Entry 4Y78 (X-ray diffraction, 2.80 A resolution); this record covers chains F and G of the 34 polymer chains in the assembly.

[Chain F]
Name: Probable proteasome subunit alpha type-7
From: Saccharomyces cerevisiae (strain ATCC 204508 / S288c)
Notes: EC 3.4.25.1
Reference sequence: P21242 (PSA7_YEAST); residues -3 to 284 here correspond to UniProt positions 1-288 (UniProt number = residue number + 4)
Sequence (288 residues; numbered -3 to 284; the number before each row is that of its first residue; numbers below 1 keep their minus sign (Met-3 is residue -3)):
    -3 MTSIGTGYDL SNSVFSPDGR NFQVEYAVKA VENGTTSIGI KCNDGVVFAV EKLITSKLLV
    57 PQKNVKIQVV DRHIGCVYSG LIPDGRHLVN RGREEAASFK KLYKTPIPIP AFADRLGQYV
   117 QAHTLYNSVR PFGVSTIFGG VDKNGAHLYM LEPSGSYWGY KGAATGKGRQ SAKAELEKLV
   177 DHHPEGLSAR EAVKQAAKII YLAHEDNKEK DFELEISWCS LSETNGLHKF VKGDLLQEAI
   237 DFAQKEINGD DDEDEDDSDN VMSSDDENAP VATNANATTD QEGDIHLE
Unresolved in the structure: -3 to 1, 245-284
UniProt features mapped onto this chain:
  - modified residue: Thr-2 (N-acetylthreonine)

[Chain G]
Name: Proteasome subunit alpha type-1
From: Saccharomyces cerevisiae (strain ATCC 204508 / S288c)
Notes: EC 3.4.25.1
Reference sequence: P21243 (PSA1_YEAST); residues -8 to 243 here correspond to UniProt positions 1-252 (UniProt number = residue number + 9)
Sequence (252 residues; each row starts with the number of its first residue; numbers below 1 keep their minus sign (Met-8 is residue -8)):
    -8 MSGAAAASAA GYDRHITIFS PEGRLYQVEY AFKATNQTNI NSLAVRGKDC TVVISQKKVP
    52 DKLLDPTTVS YIFCISRTIG MVVNGPIPDA RNAALRAKAE AAEFRYKYGY DMPCDVLAKR
   112 MANLSQIYTQ RAYMRPLGVI LTFVSVDEEL GPSIYKTDPA GYYVGYKATA TGPKQQEITT
   172 NLENHFKKSK IDHINEESWE KVVEFAITHM IDALGTEFSK NDLEVGVATK DKFFTLSAEN
   232 IEERLVAIAE QD
Unresolved in the structure: -8 to 1, 243
Ion coordination: Mg2+: Thr8, Tyr119, Arg122, Met125

[Interface between chain F and chain G]
Residue-residue contacts (66; chain F residue first):
  Thr2(F) with His6(G), hydrogen bond (backbone-side chain)
  Gly3(F) with His6(G)
  Tyr4(F) with Arg5(G); His6(G); Tyr21(G)
  Ser9(F) with Arg126(G)
  Val10(F) with His6(G); Gln18(G)
  Phe11(F) with Gln18(G), hydrogen bond (backbone-side chain); Tyr21(G); Ala22(G), hydrophobic; Ala25(G), hydrophobic; Arg126(G); Pro127(G); Gly129(G)
  Ser12(F) with Tyr21(G)
  Pro13(F) with Tyr21(G), hydrophobic; Lys24(G), hydrogen bond (backbone-side chain)
  Asp14(F) with Lys24(G)
  Gly15(F) with Tyr21(G); Ala25(G)
  Lys37(F) with Asp56(G), salt bridge
  Asp110(F) with Arg82(G)
  Gln114(F) with Arg82(G), hydrogen bond (side chain-backbone); Asn83(G); Leu86(G)
  Gln117(F) with Pro79(G); Asp80(G); Asn83(G), hydrogen bond; Arg126(G), hydrogen bond
  Thr120(F) with Arg126(G), hydrogen bond (backbone-side chain)
  Leu121(F) with Tyr124(G); Met125(G), hydrophobic; Arg126(G), hydrogen bond (backbone-backbone); Leu128(G), hydrophobic
  Tyr122(F) with Tyr124(G); Met125(G), hydrophobic
  Ser150(F) with Pro79(G)
  Gly151(F) with Pro79(G)
  Ser152(F) with Ile78(G); Pro79(G)
  Tyr153(F) with Arg82(G), hydrogen bond (backbone-side chain)
  Trp154(F) with Leu55(G), hydrophobic; Thr59(G); Val60(G), hydrophobic; Ser61(G); Tyr62(G); Ile78(G), hydrophobic; Arg82(G)
  Gly155(F) with Leu55(G); Asp56(G), hydrogen bond (backbone-backbone); Thr59(G), hydrogen bond (backbone-side chain)
  Tyr156(F) with Leu54(G); Leu55(G); Asp56(G)
  Lys157(F) with Lys53(G); Leu54(G), hydrogen bond (backbone-backbone); Leu55(G); Asp56(G)
  Gly158(F) with Leu54(G), hydrogen bond (backbone-backbone)
  Lys169(F) with Leu54(G)
  Leu172(F) with Leu54(G)
  Glu173(F) with Lys53(G), salt bridge; Leu54(G)
  Val176(F) with Leu54(G), hydrophobic
  Asp177(F) with Lys53(G), salt bridge
Also at the interface, not in a pair above, chain F (32 interface residues in all): Tyr145
Also at the interface, not in a pair above, chain G (29 interface residues in all): Asp52, Pro57

[Overview]
32 residues of chain F and 29 residues of chain G are in contact, with 13 hydrogen bonds and 3 salt bridges.
Polar pairs include Lys37(F)-Asp56(G), Glu173(F)-Lys53(G) and Asp177(F)-Lys53(G). Thr8(G), Tyr119(G),
Arg122(G) and Met125(G) form the Mg2+ site.
Chain F is Probable proteasome subunit alpha type-7 and chain G is Proteasome subunit alpha type-1, both from
Saccharomyces cerevisiae (strain ATCC 204508 / S288c); the structure, Yeast 20S proteasome in complex with
Ac-LAD-ep, was determined by X-ray diffraction together with 4Y69, 4Y6A, 4Y6V, 4Y6Z, 4Y70, 4Y74 and 34 further
entries from the same study.
